PDB entry 4AB7 | X-ray diffraction, 3.25 A resolution | chains A and B of the 4 polymer chains in the assembly

# Chain A (and B)
Name: Protein ARG5,6, mitochondrial
From: Saccharomyces cerevisiae
Notes: EC 1.2.1.38, 2.7.2.8; chain B of this document is another copy of the same molecule, construct and numbering; everything in this record applies to it too
UniProtKB: Q01217 (ARG56_YEAST); numbering as in UniProt (aligned over 58-513)
Chain sequence (464 residues; each row starts with the number of its first residue):
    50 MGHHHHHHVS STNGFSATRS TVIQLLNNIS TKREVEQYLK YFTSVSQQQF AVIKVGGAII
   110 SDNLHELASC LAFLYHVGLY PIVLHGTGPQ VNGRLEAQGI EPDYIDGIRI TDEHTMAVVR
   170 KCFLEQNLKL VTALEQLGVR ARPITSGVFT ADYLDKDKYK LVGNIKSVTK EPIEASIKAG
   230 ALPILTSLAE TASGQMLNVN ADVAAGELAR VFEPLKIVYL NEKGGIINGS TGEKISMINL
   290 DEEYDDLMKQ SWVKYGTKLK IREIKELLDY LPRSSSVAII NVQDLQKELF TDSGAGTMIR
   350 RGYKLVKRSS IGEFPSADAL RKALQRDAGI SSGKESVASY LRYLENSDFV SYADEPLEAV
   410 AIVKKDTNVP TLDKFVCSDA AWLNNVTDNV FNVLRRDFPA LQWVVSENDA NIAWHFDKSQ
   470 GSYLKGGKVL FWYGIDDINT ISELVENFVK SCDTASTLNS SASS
Unresolved in the structure: 50-97, 503-513 (chain B: 50-66, 503-513)
Construct notes: expression tag (50-57)
UniProt features mapped onto this chain:
  - modified residue: S359 (Phosphoserine)
What the authors report for this chain:
  - conformationally variable residues (domain motion): G351 to K353
  - contacts within the chain: W431-N460, W431-T436
  - catalytic residues: K103, D251 (by similarity / conservation)

# How chain A and chain B interact
Contacting residue pairs - 46 pairs, chain A then chain B:
  E162(A) with S242(B)
  M165(A) with S242(B)
  A166(A) with A241(B)
  R169(A) with E239(B), salt bridge; T240(B), hydrogen bond (side chain-backbone); A241(B), hydrogen bond (side chain-backbone)
  L173(A) with G196(B)
  L177(A) with E220(B); A224(B), hydrophobic
  V180(A) with R191(B)
  E184(A) with R189(B), salt bridge; R191(B), salt bridge; A228(B)
  R189(A) with E184(B), salt bridge; R189(B)
  A190(A) with R189(B); R191(B), hydrogen bond (backbone-side chain)
  R191(A) with V180(B); E184(B), salt bridge; A190(B), hydrogen bond (side chain-backbone); P192(B)
  P192(A) with R191(B)
  T194(A) with S195(B)
  S195(A) with T194(B), hydrogen bond; S195(B), hydrogen bond
  G196(A) with L173(B)
  L210(A) with S242(B)
  K227(A) with Q185(B)
  A228(A) with E184(B)
  E239(A) with R169(B), salt bridge; M245(B)
  T240(A) with R169(B), hydrogen bond (backbone-side chain)
  A241(A) with A166(B); R169(B)
  S242(A) with E162(B), hydrogen bond; M165(B); L210(B); Q244(B), hydrogen bond (backbone-side chain)
  G243(A) with R169(B); G243(B); Q244(B), hydrogen bond (backbone-side chain); M245(B), hydrogen bond (backbone-backbone)
  Q244(A) with S242(B), hydrogen bond (side chain-backbone); G243(B), hydrogen bond (side chain-backbone); Q244(B)
  M245(A) with G243(B), hydrogen bond (backbone-backbone)
Other interface residues (no listed pair), chain A (28 interface residues in all): E220, P221, A224
Other interface residues (no listed pair), chain B (28 interface residues in all): L177, P221

# Summary
The chain A/chain B interface involves 28 residues from each chain, with 14 hydrogen bonds and 6 salt bridges.
Polar pairs include R169(A)-E239(B), E184(A)-R189(B) and E184(A)-R191(B). From the paper: catalytic residues
K103(A) and D251(A); conformational variability at G351(A).
Both chains are Protein ARG5,6, mitochondrial (Saccharomyces cerevisiae). Entry 4AB7 (Crystal structure of a
tetrameric acetylglutamate kinase from Saccharomyces cerevisiae complexed with its substrate N-
acetylglutamate) was determined by X-ray diffraction together with 3ZZF, 3ZZG, 3ZZH and 3ZZI from the same
study.
